Entry 1WM9 (X-ray diffraction, 2.20 A resolution); this record covers chains A and B of the 5 polymer chains in the assembly.

# Chain A (and B)
Molecule: GTP cyclohydrolase I
Organism: Thermus thermophilus
Notes: EC 3.5.4.16; chain B of this document is another copy of the same molecule, construct and numbering; everything in this record applies to it too
UniProt: Q5SH52 (Q5SH52_THET8); residue numbers follow UniProt; this construct covers 1-220
Chain sequence (220 residues; each row starts with the number of its first residue):
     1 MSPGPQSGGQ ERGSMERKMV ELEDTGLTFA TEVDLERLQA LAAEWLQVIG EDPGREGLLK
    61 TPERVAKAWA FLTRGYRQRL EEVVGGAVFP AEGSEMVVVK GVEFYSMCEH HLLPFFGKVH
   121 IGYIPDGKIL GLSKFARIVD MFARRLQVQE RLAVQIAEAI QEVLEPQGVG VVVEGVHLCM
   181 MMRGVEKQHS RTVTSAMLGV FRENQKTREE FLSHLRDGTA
Not modelled in the structure: 1-31, 217-220
Metal / ion sites: Zn2+: Cys-108, His-111, Cys-179

# Chain A / chain B interface
Residue-residue contacts (43; chain A residue first):
  His-110(A) / Phe-89(B)
  Val-148(A) / Glu-92(B)
  Glu-150(A) / Val-97(B)
  Glu-150(A) / Ile-129(B)
  Arg-151(A) / Glu-92(B)  salt bridge
  Glu-174(A) / Lys-100(B)  salt bridge
  His-177(A) / Leu-132(B)
  Met-180(A) / Leu-132(B)  hydrophobic
  Met-180(A) / Ser-133(B)
  Gly-184(A) / Arg-137(B)
  Val-185(A) / Ser-133(B)
  Val-185(A) / Ala-136(B)  hydrophobic
  Val-185(A) / Arg-137(B)
  Lys-187(A) / Val-102(B)
  Lys-187(A) / Glu-103(B)  hydrogen bond (side chain-backbone)
  Lys-187(A) / Ala-136(B)
  Lys-187(A) / Asp-140(B)  salt bridge
  Gln-188(A) / Glu-103(B)  hydrogen bond (backbone-side chain)
  His-189(A) / Gly-101(B)
  His-189(A) / Glu-103(B)  hydrogen bond (backbone-side chain)
  Ser-190(A) / Val-99(B)
  Ser-190(A) / Lys-100(B)  hydrogen bond (side chain-backbone)
  Ser-190(A) / Gly-101(B)  hydrogen bond (backbone-backbone)
  Ser-190(A) / Val-102(B)
  Ser-190(A) / Glu-103(B)
  Arg-191(A) / Val-98(B)
  Arg-191(A) / Val-99(B)
  Arg-191(A) / Lys-100(B)  hydrogen bond (backbone-backbone)
  Thr-192(A) / Val-98(B)
  Thr-192(A) / Leu-132(B)
  Val-193(A) / Met-96(B)
  Val-193(A) / Val-97(B)
  Val-193(A) / Val-98(B)  hydrogen bond (backbone-backbone)
  Val-193(A) / Lys-100(B)
  Ser-195(A) / Glu-95(B)
  Ala-196(A) / Glu-95(B)
  Met-197(A) / Glu-95(B)
  Arg-202(A) / Ser-94(B)
  Gln-205(A) / Lys-206(B)
  Arg-208(A) / Glu-210(B)  salt bridge
  Leu-212(A) / Glu-210(B)
  Arg-216(A) / Ser-213(B)
  Arg-216(A) / Arg-216(B)
Interface residues without a listed pair, chain A (27 interface residues in all): Val-154, Thr-194, Glu-209
Interface residues without a listed pair, chain B (25 interface residues in all): Gly-93, Phe-104, His-214

# In short
Chain A and chain B form an interface of 27 and 25 residues respectively, with 7 hydrogen bonds and 4 salt
bridges. Among the polar pairs are Arg-151(A)/Glu-92(B), Glu-174(A)/Lys-100(B) and Lys-187(A)/Asp-140(B). The
Zn2+ site is built by Cys-108(A), His-111(A) and Cys-179(A).
Chain A and chain B are both GTP cyclohydrolase I (Thermus thermophilus); the structure, Structure of GTP
cyclohydrolase I from Thermus thermophilus HB8, was determined by X-ray diffraction (same publication as 1WUQ
and 1WUR).
